Entry 5WAG (X-ray diffraction, 1.93 A resolution); this record covers chain B.

# Chain B
Molecule: Beta-lactamase
From: Acinetobacter baumannii
Notes: EC 3.5.2.6
UniProt: Q6DRA1 (Q6DRA1_ACIBA); residues 0-359 here correspond to UniProt positions 24-383 (UniProt number = residue number + 24)
Sequence (361 residues; each row starts with the number of its first residue; numbers below 1 keep their minus sign (Met-1 is residue -1)):
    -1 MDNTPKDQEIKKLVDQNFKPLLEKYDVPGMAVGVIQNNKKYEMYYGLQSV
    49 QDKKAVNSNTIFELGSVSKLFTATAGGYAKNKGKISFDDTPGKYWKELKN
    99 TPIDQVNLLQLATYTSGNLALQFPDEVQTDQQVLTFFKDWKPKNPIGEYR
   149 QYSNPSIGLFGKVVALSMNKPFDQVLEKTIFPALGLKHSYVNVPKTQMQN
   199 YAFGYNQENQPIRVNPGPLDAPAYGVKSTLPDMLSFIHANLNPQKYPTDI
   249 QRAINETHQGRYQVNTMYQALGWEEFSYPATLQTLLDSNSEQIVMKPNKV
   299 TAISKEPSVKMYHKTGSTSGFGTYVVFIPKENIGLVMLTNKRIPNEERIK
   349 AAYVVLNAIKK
Not modelled in the structure: -1 to 0, 359
Construct notes: expression tag (-1)
Covalently attached groups: compound A0V linked to Ser64
Small-molecule neighbours: A0V (1-{[hydroxy(phosphonooxy)boranyl]methyl}-1H-1,2,3-triazole-4-carboxylic acid): Gly63, Lys67, Leu119, Gln120, Tyr150, Asn152, Val292, Lys312, Thr313, Gly314, Ser315, Arg340
Reported in the primary citation:
  - binding site for A0V: Ser64, Gln120, Tyr150, Asn152, Ser315, Arg340
  - mutagenesis - N213A, R340A: unchanged stability

# In short
Compound A0V is covalently linked to Ser64. The paper reports a binding site for A0V at Ser64, Gln120 and
Tyr150 among others; N213A and R340A leave stability unchanged.
Chain B is Beta-lactamase (Acinetobacter baumannii); the structure, ADC-7 in complex with boronic acid
transition state inhibitor S06017, was determined by X-ray diffraction, deposited together with 5WAC, 5WAD,
5WAE and 5WAF.
